Entry 5M85 (X-ray diffraction, 2.10 A resolution); this record covers chain A.

Chain A:
Molecule: Sensory transduction histidine kinase
Organism: Synechocystis sp. PCC 6803 substr. Kazusa
UniProtKB: P73184 (P73184_SYNY3); residue numbers follow UniProt; this construct covers 441-597
Sequence (215 residues; numbered 391 to 605; the number before each row is that of its first residue):
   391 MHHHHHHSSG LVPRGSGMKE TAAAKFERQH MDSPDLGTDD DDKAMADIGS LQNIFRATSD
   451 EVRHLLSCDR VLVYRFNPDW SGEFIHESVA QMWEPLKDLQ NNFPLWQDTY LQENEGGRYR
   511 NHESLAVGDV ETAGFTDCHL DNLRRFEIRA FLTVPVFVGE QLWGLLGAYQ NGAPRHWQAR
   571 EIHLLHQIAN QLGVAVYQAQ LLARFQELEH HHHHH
Disordered / not traced: 391-440, 600-605
Differences from the reference sequence: initiating methionine (391); expression tag (392-440, 598-605)
Covalent attachments: phycocyanobilin (CYC) linked to Cys528
Bound ions: Na+ site 1: Asp459, Asn561; Na+ site 2 near Asp498 (its only coordinating residue here); Na+ site 3: Tyr509 (together with phycocyanobilin); Na+ site 4 near Thr526 (its only coordinating residue here)
Ligand contacts:
  - 3CX ((2S)-3-(cyclohexylamino)-2-hydroxypropane-1-sulfonic acid): Tyr500, Arg508, Ala523, Gly524, Phe525
  - phycocyanobilin (CYC): Tyr464, Glu473, Phe474, Gln490, Leu495, Trp496, Gln497, Asp498, Thr499, Tyr500, Leu501, Arg508, Tyr509, Leu515, Thr526, His529, Asn532, Phe536, Phe541, Thr543, Leu555
Reported in the primary citation:
  - binding site for phycocyanobilin: Cys528
  - conformationally variable residues (loop rearrangement): Trp496
  - contacts within the chain: Trp496-Cys528

Overview:
Bound to chain A: compound 3CX. Phycocyanobilin is covalently linked to Cys528. The Na+ site 1 is built by
Asp459 and Asn561. From the paper: a binding site for phycocyanobilin at Cys528; conformational variability at
Trp496.
Chain A is Sensory transduction histidine kinase (Synechocystis sp. PCC 6803 substr. Kazusa); the structure,
Three-dimensional structure of the intermediate state of GAF3 from Slr1393 of Synechocystis sp. PCC6803, was
determined by X-ray diffraction, deposited together with 5M82, 5DFX and 5DFY.
